PDB entry 6KW4 | electron microscopy, 7.55 A resolution (low resolution: residue-level contacts below are approximate; hydrogen-bond / salt-bridge calls are withheld) | chains U and Y of the 28 polymer chains in the assembly

# Chain U
Molecule: DNA 167
Sequence (167 nucleotides; numbered 1 to 167; the number before each row is that of its first residue):
     1 GATGAGAATC CCGGTGCCGA GGCCGCTCAA TTGGTCGTAG ACAGCTCTAG CACCGCTTAA
    61 ACGCACGTAC GCGCTGTCCC CCGCGTTTTA ACCGCCAAGG GGATTACTCC CTAGTCTCCA
   121 GGCACGTGTC AGATATATAC ATCCTGAAGC TTGTCGAGAA GTACTAG
Unresolved in the structure: 1, 158-167

# Chain Y
Name: Nuclear protein STH1/NPS1
Organism: Saccharomyces cerevisiae (strain ATCC 204508 / S288c)
Notes: EC 3.6.4.12
UniProtKB: P32597 (STH1_YEAST); residues 1-1359 here = UniProt positions 1-1359
Sequence (1359 residues; row label = number of the first residue in the row):
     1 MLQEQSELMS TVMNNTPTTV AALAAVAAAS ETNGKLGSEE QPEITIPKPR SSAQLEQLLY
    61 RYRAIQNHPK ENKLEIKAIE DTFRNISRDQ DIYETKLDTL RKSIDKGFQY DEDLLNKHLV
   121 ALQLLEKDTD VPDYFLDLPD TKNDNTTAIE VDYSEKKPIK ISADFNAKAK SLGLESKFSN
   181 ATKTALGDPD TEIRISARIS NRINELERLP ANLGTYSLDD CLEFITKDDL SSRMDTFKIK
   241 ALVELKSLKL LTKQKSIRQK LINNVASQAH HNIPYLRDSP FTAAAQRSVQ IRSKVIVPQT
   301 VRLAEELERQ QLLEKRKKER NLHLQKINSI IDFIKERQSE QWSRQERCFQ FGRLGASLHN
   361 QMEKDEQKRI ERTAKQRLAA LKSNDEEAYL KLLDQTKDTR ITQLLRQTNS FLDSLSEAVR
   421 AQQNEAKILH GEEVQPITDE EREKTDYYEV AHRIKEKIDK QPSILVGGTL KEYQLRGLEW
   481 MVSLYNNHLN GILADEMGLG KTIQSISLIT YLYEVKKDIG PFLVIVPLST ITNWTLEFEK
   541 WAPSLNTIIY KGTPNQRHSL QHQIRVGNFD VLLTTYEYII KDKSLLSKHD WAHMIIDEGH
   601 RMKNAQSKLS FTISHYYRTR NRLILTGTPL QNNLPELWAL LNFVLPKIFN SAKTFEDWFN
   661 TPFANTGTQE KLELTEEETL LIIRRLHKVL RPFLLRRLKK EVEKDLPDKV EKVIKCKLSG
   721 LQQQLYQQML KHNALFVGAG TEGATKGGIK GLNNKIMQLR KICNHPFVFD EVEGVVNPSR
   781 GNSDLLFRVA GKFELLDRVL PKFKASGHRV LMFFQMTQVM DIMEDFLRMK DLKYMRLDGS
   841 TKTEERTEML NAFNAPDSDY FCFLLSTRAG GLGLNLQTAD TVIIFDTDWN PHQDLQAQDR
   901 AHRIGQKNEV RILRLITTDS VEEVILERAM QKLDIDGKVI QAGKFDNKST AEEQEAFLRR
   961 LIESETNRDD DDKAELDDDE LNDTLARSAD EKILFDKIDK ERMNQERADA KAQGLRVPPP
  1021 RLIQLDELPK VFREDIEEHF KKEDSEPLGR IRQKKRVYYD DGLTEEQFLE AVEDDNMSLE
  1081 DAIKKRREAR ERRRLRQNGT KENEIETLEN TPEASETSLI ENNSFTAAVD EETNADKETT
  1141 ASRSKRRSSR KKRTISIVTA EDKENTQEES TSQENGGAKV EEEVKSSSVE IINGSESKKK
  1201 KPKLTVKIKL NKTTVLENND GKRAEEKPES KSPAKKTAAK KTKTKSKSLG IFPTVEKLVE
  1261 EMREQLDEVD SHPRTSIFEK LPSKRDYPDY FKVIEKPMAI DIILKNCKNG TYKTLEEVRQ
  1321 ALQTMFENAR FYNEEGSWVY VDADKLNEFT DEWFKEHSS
Unresolved in the structure: 1-391, 413-446, 519-520, 664-670, 736-750, 966-974, 1007-1359
Curated features (UniProtKB/Swiss-Prot):
  - motif: Asp597 to His600 (DEGH box)
  - binding site (ATP): Asp495 to Thr502
  - modified residue: Ser38 (Phosphoserine)
  - mutagenesis: Ser505 (S505F: Temperature-sensitive), Pro646 (P646L: Temperature-sensitive), Cys763 (C763Y: Temperature-sensitive. Reduced sporulation efficiency), Lys792 (K792E: Complete inactivation), Ser806 (S806L: Temperature-sensitive; when associated with M-881. Altered cell cycle distribution), Thr881 (T881M: Temperature-sensitive; when associated with L-806. Altered cell cycle distribution)

# How chain U and chain Y interact
Residue-residue contacts (25; chain U residue first):
  DC51(U) with Asn754(Y)
  DA52(U) with Asn753(Y); Asn754(Y)
  DC53(U) with Met757(Y)
  DC54(U) with Gln815(Y); Thr817(Y); Gln818(Y); Arg868(Y)
  DG55(U) with Glu577(Y); Thr817(Y); Gly839(Y); Ser866(Y); Arg868(Y); Ala869(Y)
  DC56(U) with Leu528(Y); Glu577(Y); Gly839(Y); Ser840(Y); Arg846(Y)
  DT57(U) with Tyr578(Y); Lys581(Y); Ser840(Y)
  DT58(U) with Pro554(Y); Lys581(Y)
  DA137(U) with Arg565(Y)
Also at the interface, not in a pair above, chain U (10 interface residues in all): DT136
Also at the interface, not in a pair above, chain Y (22 interface residues in all): Leu585, Met816, Asp838, Thr843

# In short
The interface between chain U and chain Y involves 10 residues on one side and 22 on the other. UniProt lists
8 ATP-binding residues and 6 mutagenesis sites on chain Y.
Here chain U is DNA 167 and chain Y is Nuclear protein STH1/NPS1 (Saccharomyces cerevisiae (strain ATCC 204508
/ S288c)). Entry 6KW4 (The ClassB RSC-Nucleosome Complex) was determined by electron microscopy (same
publication as 6K15 and 6KW3).
